PDB entry 5OM2 | X-ray diffraction, 1.47 A resolution | chains A and B

== Chain A ==
Molecule: Alpha-1-antichymotrypsin
From: Homo sapiens
Reference sequence: P01011 (AACT_HUMAN); residues 3-360 here correspond to UniProt positions 26-383 (UniProt number = residue number + 23)
Chain sequence (369 residues; each row starts with the number of its first residue; numbers below 1 keep their minus sign (Met-8 is residue -8)):
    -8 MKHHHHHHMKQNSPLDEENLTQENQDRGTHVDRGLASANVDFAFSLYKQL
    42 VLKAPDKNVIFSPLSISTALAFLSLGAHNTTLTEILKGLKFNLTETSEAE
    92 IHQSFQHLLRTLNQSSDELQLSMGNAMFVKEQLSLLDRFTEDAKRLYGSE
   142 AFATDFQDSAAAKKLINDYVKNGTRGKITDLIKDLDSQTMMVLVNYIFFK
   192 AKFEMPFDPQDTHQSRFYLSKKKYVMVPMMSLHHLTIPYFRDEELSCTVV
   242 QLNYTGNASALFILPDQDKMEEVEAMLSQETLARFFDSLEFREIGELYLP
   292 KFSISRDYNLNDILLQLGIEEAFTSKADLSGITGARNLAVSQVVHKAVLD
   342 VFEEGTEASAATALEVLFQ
Disordered / not traced: -8 to 22
Construct notes: initiating methionine (-8); expression tag (-7 to 2); engineered mutation Arg24 (Leu47 in P01011), Phe194 (Trp217 in P01011), Tyr215 (Trp238 in P01011), Gln242 (Glu265 in P01011), Asn244 (Lys267 in P01011), Ser269 (Leu292 in P01011), Gln270 (Pro293 in P01011), Ala274 (Lys297 in P01011), Phe276 (Trp299 in P01011), Phe277 (Arg300 in P01011), Leu355 (Val378 in P01011), Glu356 (Lys379 in P01011), Val357 (Ile380 in P01011), Leu358 (Thr381 in P01011), Phe359 (Leu382 in P01011), Gln360 (Leu383 in P01011)
Ligand contacts: doxycycline (DXT; (4s,4ar,5s,5ar,6r,12as)-4-(dimethylamino)-3,5,10,12,12a-pentahydroxy-6-methyl-1,11-dioxo-1,4,4a,5,5a,6,11,12a-octahydrotetracene-2-carboxamide): Val31, Leu273, Ala274, Phe277, Asp278
Curated features (UniProtKB/Swiss-Prot):
  - DNA-binding region: Lys212 to Lys214
  - region: Gly346 to Ala354 (RCL)
  - glycosylation (N-linked (GlcNAc...) asparagine): Asn10, Asn70, Asn83, Asn104, Asn163, Asn248

== Chain B ==
Molecule: Alpha-1-antichymotrypsin
From: Homo sapiens
Reference sequence: P01011 (AACT_HUMAN); residues 361-400 here correspond to UniProt positions 384-423 (UniProt number = residue number + 23)
Chain sequence (40 residues; numbered 361 to 400; the number before each row is that of its first residue):
   361 GPLVETRTIVRFNRPFLMIIVDHFTWSIFFMSKVTNPKQA
Disordered / not traced: 361-367, 399-400
Construct notes: engineered mutation Gly361 (Ser384 in P01011), Pro362 (Ala385 in P01011), Asp382 (Pro405 in P01011), His383 (Thr406 in P01011), Phe384 (Asp407 in P01011), Trp386 (Gln409 in P01011), Ser387 (Asn410 in P01011)
Ligand contacts: doxycycline (DXT; (4s,4ar,5s,5ar,6r,12as)-4-(dimethylamino)-3,5,10,12,12a-pentahydroxy-6-methyl-1,11-dioxo-1,4,4a,5,5a,6,11,12a-octahydrotetracene-2-carboxamide): Val381, Asp382, His383, Trp386, Ser387, Ile388

== How chain A and chain B interact ==
Pairs across the interface (111):
  Ala27(A) with Trp386(B), hydrophobic
  Val31(A) with Trp386(B)
  Ala34(A) with Met391(B)
  Phe35(A) with Met391(B), hydrophobic
  Tyr38(A) with Leu377(B); Met391(B), hydrophobic; Lys393(B)
  Val42(A) with Lys393(B)
  Pro46(A) with Lys393(B), hydrogen bond (backbone-side chain)
  Asp47(A) with Thr395(B), hydrogen bond (backbone-side chain)
  Lys48(A) with Lys393(B); Thr395(B)
  Asn49(A) with Lys393(B); Val394(B); Thr395(B), hydrogen bond (side chain-backbone); Asn396(B), hydrogen bond (side chain-backbone)
  Val50(A) with Ser392(B), hydrogen bond (backbone-side chain); Lys393(B), hydrogen bond (backbone-backbone)
  Ile51(A) with Met391(B); Ser392(B)
  Phe52(A) with Phe390(B); Met391(B), hydrogen bond (backbone-backbone)
  Ser53(A) with Phe389(B), hydrogen bond (side chain-backbone); Phe390(B)
  Pro54(A) with Ile388(B); Phe389(B)
  Leu55(A) with Ile388(B); Phe389(B), hydrophobic
  Leu99(A) with Thr385(B); Ser387(B)
  Thr102(A) with Phe384(B); Thr385(B)
  Leu103(A) with Phe389(B), hydrophobic
  Leu112(A) with Phe389(B), hydrophobic
  Ile188(A) with Phe390(B), hydrophobic
  Phe190(A) with Ile380(B), hydrophobic; Phe390(B), hydrophobic
  Arg207(A) with Asn373(B)
  Phe208(A) with Phe372(B); Asn373(B); Arg374(B); Pro375(B); Thr395(B); Pro397(B)
  Tyr209(A) with Asn373(B), hydrogen bond (backbone-backbone); Arg374(B); Pro375(B)
  Leu210(A) with Thr395(B); Asn396(B)
  Val216(A) with Lys398(B)
  Met217(A) with Lys398(B), hydrogen bond (backbone-side chain)
  Met220(A) with Phe372(B)
  Tyr230(A) with Thr368(B)
  Tyr245(A) with Met378(B)
  Asn248(A) with Val381(B); Asp382(B); His383(B), hydrogen bond (backbone-backbone); Phe384(B)
  Ala249(A) with Val381(B)
  Ser250(A) with Ile379(B); Ile380(B); Val381(B), hydrogen bond (backbone-backbone)
  Ala251(A) with Met378(B), hydrophobic; Ile379(B)
  Leu252(A) with Leu377(B); Met378(B); Ile379(B), hydrogen bond (backbone-backbone)
  Phe253(A) with Phe372(B), hydrophobic; Leu377(B); Met378(B), hydrophobic
  Ile254(A) with Phe376(B); Leu377(B), hydrogen bond (backbone-backbone)
  Leu255(A) with Arg371(B); Phe372(B), hydrophobic; Arg374(B)
  Pro256(A) with Arg374(B), hydrogen bond (backbone-side chain); Pro375(B)
  Asp257(A) with Arg374(B)
  Gln258(A) with Arg374(B)
  Met261(A) with Pro375(B); Phe376(B); Leu377(B), hydrophobic; Lys393(B)
  Glu265(A) with Lys393(B), salt bridge
  Leu268(A) with Leu377(B), hydrophobic; Met391(B), hydrophobic
  Leu273(A) with Ile388(B), hydrophobic
  Phe277(A) with Val381(B), hydrophobic
  Arg283(A) with Thr368(B)
  Ile285(A) with Thr368(B)
  Gly286(A) with Thr368(B), hydrogen bond (backbone-backbone)
  Glu287(A) with Thr368(B); Ile369(B); Val370(B), hydrogen bond (backbone-backbone)
  Leu288(A) with Val370(B); Phe372(B), hydrophobic
  Tyr289(A) with Val370(B), hydrogen bond (backbone-backbone); Arg371(B); Phe372(B), hydrogen bond (backbone-backbone)
  Leu290(A) with Phe372(B), hydrophobic
  Pro291(A) with Phe372(B)
  Phe293(A) with Phe376(B), hydrophobic; Val394(B), hydrophobic; Pro397(B), hydrophobic
  Ile295(A) with Ser392(B)
  Leu340(A) with Met378(B), hydrophobic; Ser392(B)
  Val342(A) with Met378(B), hydrophobic
  Thr347(A) with Met378(B)
  Ala349(A) with Phe390(B)
  Ser350(A) with Phe390(B)
Interface residues without a listed pair, chain A (67 interface residues in all): Val218, Val241, Val264, Glu284, Ala351

== In short ==
Chain A and chain B form an interface of 67 and 31 residues respectively; the contacts include 19 hydrogen
bonds and 1 salt bridge. Polar pairs include Glu265(A)-Lys393(B), Pro46(A)-Lys393(B) and Asp47(A)-Thr395(B).
Doxycycline is bound between chain A and chain B.
Here chain A is Alpha-1-antichymotrypsin and chain B is Alpha-1-antichymotrypsin, both from Homo sapiens.
Entry 5OM2 (Crystal structure of Alpha1-antichymotrypsin variant DBS-I1: a drug-binding serpin for
doxycycline) was determined by X-ray diffraction together with 5OM3, 5OM5, 5OM6, 5OM7, 5OM8 and 6FTP from the
same study.
